Entry 2I9K (X-ray diffraction, 2.65 A resolution); this record covers chains C and A of the 3 polymer chains in the assembly.

[Chain C]
Molecule: 13-nt DNA strand
Sequence (13 nucleotides; row label = number of the first residue in the row):
   401 TGATAGCGCTATC
Not modelled in the structure: 401

[Chain A]
Name: Modification methylase HhaI
Source organism: Haemophilus haemolyticus
Notes: EC 2.1.1.73
UniProtKB: P05102 (MTH1_HAEPH); residue numbers follow UniProt; this construct covers 1-327
Amino-acid sequence (327 residues; each row starts with the number of its first residue):
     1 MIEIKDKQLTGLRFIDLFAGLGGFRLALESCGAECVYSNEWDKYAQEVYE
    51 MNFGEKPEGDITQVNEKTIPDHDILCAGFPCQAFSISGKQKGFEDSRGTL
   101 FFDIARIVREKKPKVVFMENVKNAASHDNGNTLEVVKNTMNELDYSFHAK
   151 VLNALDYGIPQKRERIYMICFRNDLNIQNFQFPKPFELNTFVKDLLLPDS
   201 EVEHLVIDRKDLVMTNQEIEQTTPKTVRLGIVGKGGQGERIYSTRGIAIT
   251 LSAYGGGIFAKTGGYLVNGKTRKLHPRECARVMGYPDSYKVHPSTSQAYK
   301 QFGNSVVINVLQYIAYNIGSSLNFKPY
Differences from the reference sequence: engineered mutation Ala124 (Phe in P05102)
UniProt features mapped onto this chain:
  - active site: Cys81
  - mutagenesis: Cys81 (C81G: Cells die, loss of methyltransferase activity, binds DNA about 3-fold more tightly ...), Gln237 (Q237X: Decrease in enzyme activity due to 98%-99% loss of DNA-binding activity. No change in substrate specificity)

[How chain C and chain A interact]
Residue-residue contacts (27):
  DG402(C) - Tyr44(A)  sugar contact
  DA403(C) - Ser294(A)  hydrogen bond to the phosphate
  DA403(C) - Ser296(A)  phosphate contact
  DA403(C) - Gln297(A)  hydrogen bond to the phosphate
  DT404(C) - Ser296(A)  phosphate contact
  DA405(C) - Tyr254(A)  base contact
  DA405(C) - Gly256(A)  base contact
  DA405(C) - Gly257(A)  sugar contact
  DA405(C) - Ile258(A)  phosphate contact
  DG406(C) - Arg209(A)  salt bridge to the phosphate
  DG406(C) - Glu239(A)  sugar contact
  DG406(C) - Gly256(A)  hydrogen bond to the base
  DG406(C) - Gly257(A)  hydrogen bond to the base
  DC407(C) - Lys234(A)  salt bridge to the phosphate
  DC407(C) - Gln237(A)  hydrogen bond to the base
  DC407(C) - Gly256(A)  base contact
  DC407(C) - Gly257(A)  base contact
  DG408(C) - Ser87(A)  base contact
  DG408(C) - Gly236(A)  base contact
  DG408(C) - Gln237(A)  hydrogen bond to the base
  DG408(C) - Arg240(A)  base contact
  DT410(C) - Ile86(A)  base contact
  DT410(C) - Gln90(A)  phosphate contact
  DA411(C) - Ile86(A)  sugar contact
  DA411(C) - Gln90(A)  phosphate contact
  DA411(C) - Asn123(A)  sugar contact
  DT412(C) - Ser126(A)  phosphate contact
Also at the interface, not in a pair above, chain A (22 interface residues in all): Lys122, Gly255, Ala260

[Summary]
The interface between chain C and chain A involves 10 residues on one side and 22 on the other; the contacts
include 6 hydrogen bonds and 2 salt bridges. Polar pairs include DG406(C)-Gly256(A), DG406(C)-Gly257(A) and
DC407(C)-Gln237(A).
Here chain C is a 13-nt DNA strand and chain A is Modification methylase HhaI (Haemophilus haemolyticus).
Entry 2I9K (Engineered Extrahelical Base Destabilization Enhances Sequence Discrimination of DNA
Methyltransferase M.HhaI) was determined by X-ray diffraction.
